4GVQ - chains A and C of the 3 polymer chains in the assembly; structure by X-ray diffraction, 1.30 A resolution.

== Chain A (and C) ==
Name: Methenyltetrahydromethanopterin cyclohydrolase
From: Archaeoglobus fulgidus
Notes: EC 3.5.4.27; chain C of this document is another copy of the same molecule, construct and numbering; everything in this record applies to it too
UniProtKB: O28344 (MCH_ARCFU); residues 1-316 here = UniProt positions 1-316
Sequence (316 residues; row label = number of the first residue in the row):
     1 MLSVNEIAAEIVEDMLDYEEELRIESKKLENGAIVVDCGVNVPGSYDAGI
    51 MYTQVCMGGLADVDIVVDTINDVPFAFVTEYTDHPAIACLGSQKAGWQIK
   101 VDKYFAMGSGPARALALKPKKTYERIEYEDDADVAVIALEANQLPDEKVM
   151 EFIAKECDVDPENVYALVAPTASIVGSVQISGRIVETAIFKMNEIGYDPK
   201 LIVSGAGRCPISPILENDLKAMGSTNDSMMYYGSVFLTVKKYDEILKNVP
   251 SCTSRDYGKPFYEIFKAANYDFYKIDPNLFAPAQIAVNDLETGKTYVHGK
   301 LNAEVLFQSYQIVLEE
Not modelled in the structure: 316
Residues lining bound ligands: Tetrahydromethanopterin (N4M; 1-[4-({(1R)-1-[(6S,7S)-2-amino-7-methyl-4-oxo-1,4,5,6,7,8-hexahydropteridin-6-yl]ethyl}amino)phenyl]-1-deoxy-5-O-{5-O-[(R)-{[(1R)-1,3-dicarboxypropyl]oxy}(hydroxy)phosphoryl]-alpha-D-ribofuranosyl}-D-xylitol): K94, A95, G96, M107, S109, P119, K121, T122, R125, E140, T171, I180, R183, E186, T187, F190, N193, E194, M222, T225, N226, M229, F272, Y273, P277, F280

== Interface between chain A and chain C ==
Pairs across the interface (55; chain A residue first):
  E20(A) with M1(C), hydrogen bond (side chain-backbone); L2(C); H84(C)
  E21(A) with L2(C); I7(C); G59(C); H84(C)
  R23(A) with D83(C), hydrogen bond (side chain-backbone); H84(C), hydrogen bond
  S45(A) with D83(C)
  Y46(A) with Y81(C), hydrophobic; D83(C), hydrogen bond (backbone-side chain); F236(C)
  D47(A) with D62(C); Y81(C), hydrogen bond
  I50(A) with Y81(C)
  I65(A) with Y81(C), hydrophobic
  V66(A) with T79(C)
  V67(A) with T79(C), hydrogen bond (backbone-side chain); E80(C); A206(C), hydrophobic; G207(C); R208(C), hydrogen bond (backbone-side chain)
  D68(A) with R208(C), salt bridge
  T69(A) with Q284(C)
  D72(A) with Q284(C), hydrogen bond (backbone-side chain); L301(C)
  V73(A) with V297(C), hydrophobic
  P74(A) with S234(C); V235(C); F236(C); Q284(C); A286(C)
  F75(A) with F236(C), hydrophobic
  P213(A) with N288(C); T295(C)
  I214(A) with N288(C); L290(C), hydrophobic; G293(C)
  L215(A) with G293(C)
  E216(A) with T292(C); G293(C)
  Q311(A) with T292(C); G293(C); K294(C); T295(C), hydrogen bond (backbone-backbone)
  I312(A) with T295(C); V297(C), hydrophobic
  V313(A) with K294(C); T295(C), hydrogen bond (backbone-backbone); Y296(C); V297(C), hydrogen bond (backbone-backbone)
  L314(A) with V297(C), hydrophobic
  E315(A) with V297(C); H298(C), salt bridge
Also at the interface, not in a pair above, chain A (28 interface residues in all): G44, D64, Y310
Also at the interface, not in a pair above, chain C (37 interface residues in all): L60, V66, D68, S204, G205, I285, D289, E291, G299

== Overview ==
28 residues of chain A and 37 residues of chain C are in contact; the contacts include 11 hydrogen bonds and 2
salt bridges. Polar contacts include D68(A)-R208(C), E315(A)-H298(C) and E20(A)-M1(C). Bound to chain A:
Tetrahydromethanopterin.
Chain A and chain C are both Methenyltetrahydromethanopterin cyclohydrolase (Archaeoglobus fulgidus); the
structure, X-ray structure of the Archaeoglobus fulgidus methenyl-tetrahydromethanopterin cyclohydrolase in
complex with tetrahydromethanpterin, was determined by X-ray diffraction (same publication as 4GVR and 4GVS).
